Entry 7PAN (electron microscopy, 9.70 A resolution (very low resolution: no residue pairs are listed; an interface is given only as per-side residue counts)); this record covers chains l and 3 of the 54 polymer chains in the assembly.

Chain l:
Protein: 50S ribosomal protein L16
Organism: Mycoplasma pneumoniae M129
UniProt: P41204 (RL16_MYCPN); residues 1-139 here = UniProt positions 1-139
Sequence (139 residues; numbered 1 to 139; the number before each row is that of its first residue):
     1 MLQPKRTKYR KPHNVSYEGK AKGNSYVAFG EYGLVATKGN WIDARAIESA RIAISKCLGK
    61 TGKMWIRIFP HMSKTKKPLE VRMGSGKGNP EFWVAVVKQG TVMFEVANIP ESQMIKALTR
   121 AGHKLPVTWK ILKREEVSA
Unresolved in the structure: 137-139

Chain 3:
Molecule: 23S ribosomal RNA
Organism: Mycoplasma pneumoniae M129
Sequence (2907 nucleotides; numbered 1 to 2907; the number before each row is that of its first residue):
     1 UACAAUAAGU UACUAAGGGC UUAUGGUGGA UGCCUUGGCA CUAAUAGGCG AUGAAGGACG
    61 UGUUAACCUG CGAUAAGCUU CGGGUAGGUG GUAAGAACCU CAGAUCCGGA GAUUUCCGAA
   121 UGGAGCAAUC CGGUAGUUGG AAACAGCUAU CAUUAAUUGA UGAAUAAAUA GUCAAUUAAA
   181 GCAAUACGUG GUGAAGUGAA ACAUCUCAGU AGCCACAGGA AAAGAAAACG AAUGUGAUUC
   241 CGUGUGUAGU GGCGAGCGAA AGCGGAACAG GCCAAACUUA UCAUUAGAUA GGGGUUGUAG
   301 GGCUUGCAAU GUGGACUUGA AAACGAUAGA AGAAGCUGUU GGAAAGCAGC GCGCAAAAGG
   361 GUGAUAGCCC CGUAUUUGAA AUUGUUUUCA UACCUAGCGA GAUCCCUGAG UAGCUCGGAA
   421 AACGUUAUUU UGAGUGAAUC UGCCCAGACC AUUGGGUAAG CCUAAAUACU AAUUAGUGAC
   481 CGAUAGCGAA ACAGUACCGU GAGGGAAAGG UGAAAAGAAC CCAGAGAUGG GAGUGAAAUA
   541 GAUUCUGAAA CCAUAUGCCU ACAACGUGUC AGAGCACAUU AAUGUGUGAU GGCGUGCGUU
   601 UUGAAGUAUG AGCCGGCGAG UUAUGAUAGC AAGCGUUAGU UAACCAGGAG AUGGGGAGCU
   661 GUAGCGAAAG CGAGUUUUAA AAGAGCGUUU GUUUGUUAUU AUAGACCCGA AACGGGUUGA
   721 GCUAGUCAUG AGCAGGUUGA AGGUUGAGUA ACAUCAACUG GAGGACCGAA CCGACUCUCG
   781 UUGAAACGAU AGCGGAUGAC UUGUGAUUAG GGGUGAAAUU CCAAUCGAAA UCCGUGAUAG
   841 CUGGUUCUCG UCGAAAUAGC UUUAAGGCUA GCGUGAGAUC ACAAAUAAGU GGAGGUAAAG
   901 CUACUGAAUG UAUGAUGGCG CCACCUAGGC GUACUGAAUA CAAUUAAACU CUGAAUGCCA
   961 UUUAUUUUAU UCUCGCAGUC AGACAGUGGG GGAUAAGCUU CAUUGUCAAG AGGGGAAGAG
  1021 CCCAGAUCAU UAAAUAAGGU CCCCAAAAUA UACUAAGUGG AAAAGGAUGU GAAAGUGCUA
  1081 AAACAGCAAG GAUGUUGGCU UAGAAGCAGC CAUCGUUUAA AGAGUGCGUA ACAGCUCACU
  1141 UGUCGAGUGU UUUUGCGCCG AAGAUGUAAC GGGGCUAAGU AUAUUACCGA AUUUAUGGAU
  1201 AAGAUUUAUA UCUUGUGGUA GACGAGCGUU GUAUUGGAGU UGAAGUCAAA GCGUGAGCAU
  1261 UGGUGGAUCC AAUACAAGUG AGAAUGCCGG CAUGAGUAAC GCUUGGGAGU GAGAAUCUCC
  1321 CAAACCGAUU GACUAAGGUU UCCUGGACCA GGGUCGUCCU UCCAGGGUUA GUCUGGACCU
  1381 AAGCUGAGGC UGAAAAGCGU AGGCGAUGGA CAACAGGUUA AUAUUCCUGU ACUUACAGUU
  1441 AGACUGAUGG AGUGACAAAG AAGGUUUUCC ACCCCCAUAA UUGGAUUUGG GGAUAAAUCA
  1501 UAAGGUGGUA CAAUAGGCAA AUCCGUUGUG CAUAACAUUG AGUGAUGAUG UCGAGUGAAU
  1561 GAGUGAUCAA GUAGCGAAGG UGGUAUUAAU CAUGCUUUCA AGAAAAGCUU CUAGGGUUAA
  1621 UCUAGCUGUA ACCAGUACCG AGAACGAACA CACGUAGUCA AGGAGAGGAU CCUAAGGUUA
  1681 GCGAGUGAAC UAUAGCCAAG GAACUCUGCA AAUUAACCCC GUAAGUUAGC GAGAAGGGGU
  1741 GCUUAUGUAA AAGUAAGCCG CAGUGAAGAA CGAGGGGGGA CUGUUUAACU AAAACACAAC
  1801 UCUAUGCCAA ACCGUAAGGU GAUGUAUAUG GGGUGACACC UGCCCAGUGC UGGAAGGUUA
  1861 AAGAAGGAGG UUAGCGCAAG CGAAGCUUUU AACUGAAGCC CCAGUGAACG GCGGCCGUAA
  1921 CUAUAACGGU CCUAAGGUAG CGAAAUUCCU AGUCGGGUAA AUUCCGUCCC GCUUGAAUGG
  1981 UGUAACCAUC UCUUGACUGU CUCGGCUAUA GACUCGGUGA AAUCCAGGUA CGGGUGAAGA
  2041 CACCCGUUAG GCGCAACGGG ACGGAAAGAC CCCGUGAAGC UUUACUGUAG CUUAAUAUUG
  2101 AUCAGGACAU UAUCAUGUAG AGAAUAGGUA GGAGCAAUCG AUGCAAGUUC GCUAGGACUU
  2161 GUUGAUGCGA AAGGUGGAAU ACUACCCUUG GUUGUGUGCU GUUCUAAUUG GUAACUGUUA
  2221 UCCAGUUUCA AGACAGUGUU AGGUGGGCAG UUUGACUGGG GCGGUCGCCU CCUAAAAGGU
  2281 AACGGAGGCG UACAAAGGUA CCUUCAGUAC GGUUGGAAAU CGUAUGUAGA GUGUAAUGGU
  2341 GUAAGGGUGC UUGACUGUGA GACAUACAGG UCGAACAGGU GAGAAAUCAG GUCAUAGUGA
  2401 UCCGGUGGUC CAGUAUGGAA UGGCCAUCGC UCAACGGAUA AAAGCUACUC CGGGGAUAAC
  2461 AGGCUGAUAC UGCCCAAGAG UUCAUAUCGA CGGCAGUGUU UGGCACCUCG AUGUCGACUC
  2521 AUCUCAUCCU CGAGCUGAAG CAGGUUCGAA GGGUUCGGCU GUUCGCCGAU UAAAGAGAUA
  2581 CGUGAGUUGG GUUCAAACCG UCGUGAGACA GGUUGGUCCC UAUCUAUUGU GCCCGUAGGA
  2641 AGAUUGAAGA GUGUUGCUUC UAGUACGAGA GGACCGAAGC GAGGACACCU CUUAUGCUCC
  2701 AGUUGUAGCG CCAGCUGCAC CGCUGGGUAG UAACGUGUCU AUUAGAUAAA CGCUGAAAGC
  2761 AUCUAAGUGU GAAACUAUCU CAAAGAUUAA UCUUCCCAUU UCGCAAGAAA GUAAGAGCCG
  2821 UCAAAGACGA UGACGUUGAU AGGUUACAGG UGUAAGCAUA GUGAUAUGUU GAGCUGAGUA
  2881 AUACUAAUUG CUCGAGGACU UAUUGGA
Unresolved in the structure: 1-7, 923-927, 1560-1569, 2901-2907

Chain l / chain 3 interface:
At this resolution (10 A) residue pairs are not listed: 58 residues of chain l and 53 of chain 3 lie at the interface.

Summary:
Chain l and chain 3 form an interface of 58 and 53 residues respectively.
Chain l is 50S ribosomal protein L16 and chain 3 is 23S ribosomal RNA, both from Mycoplasma pneumoniae M129;
the structure, 70S ribosome with A/P- and P/E-site tRNAs in Mycoplasma pneumoniae cells, was determined by
electron microscopy (same publication as 7OOC, 7OOD, 7P6Z, 7PAH, 7PAI, 7PAJ and 23 further entries).
